PDB entry 8FHR | electron microscopy, 2.90 A resolution | chains A and B

# Chain A (and B)
Protein: Solute carrier family 12 member 2, Solute carrier family 12 member 3 chimera
Source organism: Danio rerio
Notes: chain B of this document is another copy of the same molecule, construct and numbering; everything in this record applies to it too
UniProtKB: chimeric construct of A0A0G2KTI4, P55017: residues -70 to 131 from A0A0G2KTI4 (S12A2_DANRE) positions 1-202 (UniProt number = residue number + 71); residues 132-1021 from P55017 positions 41-930 (UniProt number = residue number - 91)
Sequence (1092 residues; numbered -70 to 1021; the number before each row is that of its first residue; numbers below 1 keep their minus sign (Met-70 is residue -70)):
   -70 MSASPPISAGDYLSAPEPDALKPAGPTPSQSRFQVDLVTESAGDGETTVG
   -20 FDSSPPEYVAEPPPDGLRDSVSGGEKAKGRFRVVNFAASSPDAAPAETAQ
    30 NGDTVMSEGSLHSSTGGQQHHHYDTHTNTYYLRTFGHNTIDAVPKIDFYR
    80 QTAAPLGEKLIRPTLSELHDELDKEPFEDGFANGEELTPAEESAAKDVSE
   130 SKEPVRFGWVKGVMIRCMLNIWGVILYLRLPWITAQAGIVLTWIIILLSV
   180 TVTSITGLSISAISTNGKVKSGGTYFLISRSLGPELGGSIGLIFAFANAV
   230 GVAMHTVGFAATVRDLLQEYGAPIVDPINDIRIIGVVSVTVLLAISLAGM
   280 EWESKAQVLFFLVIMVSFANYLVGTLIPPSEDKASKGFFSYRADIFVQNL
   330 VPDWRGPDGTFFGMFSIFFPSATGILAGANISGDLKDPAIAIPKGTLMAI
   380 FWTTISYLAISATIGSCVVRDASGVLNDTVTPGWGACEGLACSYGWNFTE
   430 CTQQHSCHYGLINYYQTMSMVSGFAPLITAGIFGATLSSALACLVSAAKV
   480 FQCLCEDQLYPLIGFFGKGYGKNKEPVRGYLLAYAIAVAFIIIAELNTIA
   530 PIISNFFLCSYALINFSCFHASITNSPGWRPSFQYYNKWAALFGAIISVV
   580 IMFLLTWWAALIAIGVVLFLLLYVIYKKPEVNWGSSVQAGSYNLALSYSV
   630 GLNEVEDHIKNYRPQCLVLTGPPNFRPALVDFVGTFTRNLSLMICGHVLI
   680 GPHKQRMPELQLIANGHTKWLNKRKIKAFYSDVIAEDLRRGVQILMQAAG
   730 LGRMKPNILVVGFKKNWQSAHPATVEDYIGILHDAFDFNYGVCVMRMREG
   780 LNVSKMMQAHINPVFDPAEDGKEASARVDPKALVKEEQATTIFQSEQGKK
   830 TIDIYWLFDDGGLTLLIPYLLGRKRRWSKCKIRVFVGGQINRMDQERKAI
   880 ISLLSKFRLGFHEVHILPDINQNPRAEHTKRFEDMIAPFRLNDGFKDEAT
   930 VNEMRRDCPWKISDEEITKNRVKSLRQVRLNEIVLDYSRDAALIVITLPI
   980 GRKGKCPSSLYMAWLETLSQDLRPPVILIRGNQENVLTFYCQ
Unresolved in the structure: -70 to 130, 606-1021
Sequence notes: conflict Lys5 (Glu76 in A0A0G2KTI4), Gly264 (Ala in P55017); engineered mutation Ala240 (Glu in P55017)
Disulfides: Cys416-Cys421, Cys430-Cys436
Ion coordination: Na+: Leu148, Trp151, Ala464, Ser467, Ser468
Ligand contacts: Polythiazide (XZF): Asn149, Phe223, Asn227, Met233, His234, Pro349, Thr352, Gly353, Leu355, Ala356, Asn359, Ala471, Cys472, Ser475, Ala529, Ile532, Ser533, Phe536, Tyr540
Curated features (UniProtKB/Swiss-Prot):
  - modified residue (Phosphothreonine): Thr54, Thr58, Thr63, Thr68, Thr81
From the paper describing this entry:
  - disease-associated variants - R145C, C421R, C430G, K478E, R1009Q, N1014K (citing earlier work)
  - specificity-determining residues: His234 (by similarity / conservation)
  - mutagenesis - N149A, F223A, N227A (1,000-fold): decreased binding to Polythiazide
  - mutagenesis - R145A, R158A, K478A, N526A: decreased expression

# Interface between chain A and chain B
Residue-residue contacts (8):
  Phe545(A) - Tyr605(B)
  His549(A) - Tyr605(B)  hydrogen bond
  Phe582(A) - Phe582(B)  hydrophobic
  Phe582(A) - Trp586(B)  hydrophobic
  Phe582(A) - Leu590(B)  hydrophobic
  Leu583(A) - Trp586(B)  hydrophobic
  Leu590(A) - Phe582(B)  hydrophobic
  Tyr605(A) - His549(B)  hydrogen bond
Other interface residues (no listed pair), chain A (11 interface residues in all): Phe548, Ile552, Thr553, Trp586, Leu601
Other interface residues (no listed pair), chain B (11 interface residues in all): Phe545, Phe548, Ile552, Thr553, Leu583, Leu601

# Summary
The chain A/chain B interface involves 11 residues from each chain; the contacts include 2 hydrogen bonds. Its
one hydrogen-bonded contact is His549(A)-Tyr605(B). Ligands of chain A: Polythiazide. The paper reports that
R145A, R158A and K478A of chain A, among others, reduce expression; the specificity determinant His234(A); 7
substitutions were tested in all.
Both chains are Solute carrier family 12 member 2, Solute carrier family 12 member 3 chimera (Danio rerio).
Entry 8FHR (Cryo-EM structure of human NCC (class 3-3)) was determined by electron microscopy together with
8FHN, 8FHO, 8FHP, 8FHQ and 8FHT from the same study.
